Entry 4QBW (X-ray diffraction, 1.91 A resolution); this record covers chain A.

Chain A:
Protein: Tyrosine-protein phosphatase non-receptor type 1
Source organism: Homo sapiens
Notes: EC 3.1.3.48
Reference sequence: P18031 (PTN1_HUMAN); numbering as in UniProt (aligned over 1-299)
Chain sequence (299 residues; each row starts with the number of its first residue):
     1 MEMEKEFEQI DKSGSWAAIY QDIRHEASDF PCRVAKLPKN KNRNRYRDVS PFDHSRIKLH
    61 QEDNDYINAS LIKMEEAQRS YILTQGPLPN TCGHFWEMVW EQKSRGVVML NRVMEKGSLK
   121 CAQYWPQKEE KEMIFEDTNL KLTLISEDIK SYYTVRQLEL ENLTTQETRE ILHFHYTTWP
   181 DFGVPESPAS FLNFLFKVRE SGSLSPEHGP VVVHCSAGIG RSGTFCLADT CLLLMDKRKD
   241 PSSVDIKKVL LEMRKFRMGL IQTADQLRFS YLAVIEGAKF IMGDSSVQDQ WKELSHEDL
Swiss-Prot annotation at these positions:
  - active site: Cys215 (Phosphocysteine intermediate)
  - binding site (substrate): Asp181, Cys215 to Arg221, Gln262
  - modified residue: Met1 (N-acetylmethionine), Tyr20 (Phosphotyrosine), Ser50 (Phosphoserine), Tyr66 (Phosphotyrosine), Cys215 (Cysteine persulfide), Ser242 (Phosphoserine), Ser243 (Phosphoserine)
  - cross-link: Cys215 to Ser216 (N,N-(cysteine-1,S-diyl)serine (Cys-Ser))
  - mutagenesis: Ser50 (S50A/D: No phosphorylation), Asp181 (D181A: Substrate-trapping mutant), Cys215 (C215S: Catalytically inactive mutant; abolishes sulfhydration)

Overview:
Curated annotation (UniProt) lists active-site residue Cys215, 9 substrate-binding residues and 3 mutagenesis
sites.
Chain A is Tyrosine-protein phosphatase non-receptor type 1 (Homo sapiens); the structure, The second sphere
residue T263 is important for function and activity of PTP1B through modulating WPD ..., was determined by
X-ray diffraction (same publication as 4QAP, 4QAH and 4QBE).
